PDB entry 7XX5 | X-ray diffraction, 3.19 A resolution | chains M and T of the 21 polymer chains in the assembly

== Chain M ==
Protein: Histone H2A type 1-B/E
Source organism: Homo sapiens
Reference sequence: P04908 (H2A1B_HUMAN); residues 0-129 here correspond to UniProt positions 1-130 (UniProt number = residue number + 1)
Sequence (132 residues; each row starts with the number of its first residue; numbers below 1 keep their minus sign (Gly-2 is residue -2)):
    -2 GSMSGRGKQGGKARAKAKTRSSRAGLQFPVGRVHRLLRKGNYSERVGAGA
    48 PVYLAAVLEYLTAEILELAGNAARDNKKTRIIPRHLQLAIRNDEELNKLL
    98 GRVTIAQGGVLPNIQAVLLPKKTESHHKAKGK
Unresolved in the structure: -2 to 13, 119-129
Sequence notes: expression tag (-2 to -1)
UniProt features mapped onto this chain:
  - modified residue: Ser1 (N-acetylserine), Arg3 (Citrulline), Lys5 (N6-(2-hydroxyisobutyryl)lysine), Lys9 (N6-(2-hydroxyisobutyryl)lysine), Lys13 (N6-(beta-hydroxybutyryl)lysine), Lys36 (N6-(2-hydroxyisobutyryl)lysine), Lys74 (N6-(2-hydroxyisobutyryl)lysine), Lys75 (N6-(2-hydroxyisobutyryl)lysine), Lys95 (N6-(2-hydroxyisobutyryl)lysine), Gln104 (N5-methylglutamine), Lys118 (N6-(2-hydroxyisobutyryl)lysine), Lys119 (N6-crotonyllysine), Thr120 (Phosphothreonine), Lys125 (N6-crotonyllysine)
  - cross-link (Glycyl lysine isopeptide (Lys-Gly)): Lys13 (interchain with G-Cter in ubiquitin), Lys15 (interchain with G-Cter in ubiquitin), Lys119 (interchain with G-Cter in ubiquitin)
Bound ions: Ca2+: Glu64 (shared with 1 residue of chain N; 1 residue of chain Q)

== Chain T ==
Molecule: 169-nt DNA strand
Source organism: synthetic construct
Sequence (169 nucleotides; row label = number of the first residue in the row; numbers below 1 keep their minus sign (DG-82 is residue -82)):
   -82 GCTTTTTTTTTTCACAATCCCGGTGCCGAGGCCGCTCAATTGGTCGTAGA
   -32 CAGCTCTAGCACCGCTTAAACGCACGTACGGATTCCGTACGTGCGTTTAA
    18 GCGGTGCTAGAGCTGTCTACGACCAATTGAGCGGCCTCGGCACCGGGATT
    68 GTGAAAAAAAAAAGCTGCA
Bound ions: Ca2+ site 1: DG-52 (shared with 1 residue of chain S); Ca2+ site 2: DG51 (shared with 1 residue of chain S)

== Chain M / chain T interface ==
Residue-residue contacts - 16 pairs, chain M then chain T:
  Lys15(M) with DA47(T), salt bridge to the phosphate
  Thr16(M) with DA47(T), sugar contact
  Arg29(M) with DG48(T), hydrogen bond to the phosphate; DC49(T), salt bridge to the phosphate
  Arg42(M) with DG38(T), hydrogen bond to the sugar; DA39(T), phosphate contact
  Val43(M) with DG38(T), sugar contact; DA39(T), hydrogen bond to the phosphate
  Gly44(M) with DG38(T), phosphate contact
  Ala45(M) with DG38(T), phosphate contact
  Lys75(M) with DC58(T), phosphate contact; DA59(T), salt bridge to the phosphate
  Thr76(M) with DG57(T), phosphate contact; DC58(T), hydrogen bond to the phosphate
  Arg77(M) with DG57(T), hydrogen bond to the sugar; DC58(T), hydrogen bond to the phosphate
Other interface residues (no listed pair), chain M (14 interface residues in all): Pro26, His31, Glu41, Lys74

== In short ==
Chain M and chain T form an interface of 14 and 8 residues respectively; the contacts include 6 hydrogen bonds
and 3 salt bridges. Polar pairs include Arg42(M)-DG38(T), Arg77(M)-DG57(T) and Arg29(M)-DG48(T).
Chain M is Histone H2A type 1-B/E (Homo sapiens) and chain T is a 169-nt DNA strand (synthetic construct); the
structure, Crystal Structure of Nucleosome-H1.3 Linker Histone Assembly (sticky-169a DNA fragment), was
determined by X-ray diffraction.
